6PB1 - chains A and B of the 6 polymer chains in the assembly; structure by electron microscopy, 2.80 A resolution.

# Chain A
Protein: Guanine nucleotide-binding protein G(s) subunit alpha isoforms short, Guanine nucleotide-binding protein G(i) subunit alpha-1
Organism: Homo sapiens
Reference sequence: chimeric construct of P63092, P63096: residues 1-83 from P63092 (GNAS2_HUMAN) positions 1-67 (offset varies); residues 84-205 from P63096 positions 61-182 (UniProt number = residue number - 23); residues 206-394 from P63092 (GNAS2_HUMAN) positions 206-394 (same numbers)
Sequence (378 residues; numbered 1 to 394; 16 numbers in that range are skipped by the numbering (no residue carries them; nothing is unmodelled there); the number before each row is that of its first residue):
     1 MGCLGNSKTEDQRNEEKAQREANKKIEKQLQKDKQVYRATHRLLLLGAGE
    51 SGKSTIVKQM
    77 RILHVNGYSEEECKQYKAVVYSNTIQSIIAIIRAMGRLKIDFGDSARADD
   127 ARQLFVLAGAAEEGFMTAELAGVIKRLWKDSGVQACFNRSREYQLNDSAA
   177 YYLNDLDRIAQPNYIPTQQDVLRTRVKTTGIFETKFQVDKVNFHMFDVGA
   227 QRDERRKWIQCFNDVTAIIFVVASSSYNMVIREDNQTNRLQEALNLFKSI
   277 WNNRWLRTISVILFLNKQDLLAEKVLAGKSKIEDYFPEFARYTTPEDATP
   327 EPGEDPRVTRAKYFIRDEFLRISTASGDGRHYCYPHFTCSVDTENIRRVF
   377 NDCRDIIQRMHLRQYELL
Not modelled in the structure: 1-10, 77-204, 252-261, 304-306
Differences from the reference sequence: engineered mutation Ala226 (Gly in P63092), Ser366 (Ala in P63092)
UniProt features mapped onto this chain:
  - region: Asp196 to Thr204 (G2 motif)
  - binding site (GTP): Ser174, Leu198 to Thr204
  - binding site (Mg(2+)): Thr204
  - modified residue: Arg201 (ADP-ribosylarginine)

# Chain B
Protein: Guanine nucleotide-binding protein G(I)/G(S)/G(T) subunit beta-1
Organism: Homo sapiens
Reference sequence: P62873 (GBB1_HUMAN); numbering as in UniProt (aligned over 2-340)
Sequence (345 residues; row label = number of the first residue in the row; numbers below 1 keep their minus sign (Met-4 is residue -4)):
    -4 MGSLLQSELDQLRQEAEQLKNQIRDARKACADATLSQITNNIDPVGRIQM
    46 RTRRTLRGHLAKIYAMHWGTDSRLLVSASQDGKLIIWDSYTTNKVHAIPL
    96 RSSWVMTCAYAPSGNYVACGGLDNICSIYNLKTREGNVRVSRELAGHTGY
   146 LSCCRFLDDNQIVTSSGDTTCALWDIETGQQTTTFTGHTGDVMSLSLAPD
   196 TRLFVSGACDASAKLWDVREGMCRQTFTGHESDINAICFFPNGNAFATGS
   246 DDATCRLFDLRADQELMTYSHDNIICGITSVSFSKSGRLLLAGYDDFNCN
   296 VWDALKADRAGVLAGHDNRVSCLGVTDDGMAVATGSWDSFLKIWN
Not modelled in the structure: -4 to 2
Differences from the reference sequence: initiating methionine (-4); expression tag (-3 to 1)
UniProt features mapped onto this chain:
  - modified residue: Ser2 (N-acetylserine), His266 (Phosphohistidine)
  - natural variant: Leu30 (L30F: In MRD42; uncertain significance), Arg52 (R52G: In MRD42), Gly64 (G64V: In MRD42), Asp76 (D76E: In MRD42; D76G: In MRD42), Gly77 (G77S: In MRD42), Lys78 (K78R: In MRD42), Ile80 (I80N: In MRD42; I80T: In MRD42), His91 (H91R: In MRD42; uncertain significance), Ala92 (A92T: In MRD42), Pro94 (P94S: In MRD42), Leu95 (L95P: In MRD42), Arg96 (R96L: In MRD42), 5 further natural variant entries in UniProt

# Interface between chain A and chain B
Residue-residue contacts (53):
  Gln19(A) with Arg68(B)
  Asn23(A) with Thr87(B); Asn88(B); Lys89(B)
  Ile26(A) with Lys89(B); Val90(B); Ala92(B), hydrophobic
  Glu27(A) with Lys89(B), salt bridge
  Leu30(A) with Gly53(B); Lys78(B); Lys89(B)
  Asp33(A) with Lys78(B), salt bridge
  Lys34(A) with Leu55(B)
  Tyr37(A) with Ala56(B); Asp76(B)
  Arg38(A) with Leu55(B)
  Thr205(A) with Asp118(B); Asn119(B)
  Gly206(A) with Leu117(B); Asp118(B); Asn119(B)
  Ile207(A) with Leu117(B)
  Phe222(A) with Trp99(B), hydrophobic
  Ala226(A) with Asn119(B), hydrogen bond (backbone-side chain); Thr143(B)
  Gln227(A) with Leu117(B); Asn119(B), hydrogen bond; Tyr145(B), hydrogen bond (side chain-backbone)
  Arg228(A) with Gly162(B); Asp163(B); Asp186(B), salt bridge
  Glu230(A) with Asp186(B)
  Arg232(A) with Cys204(B), hydrogen bond (side chain-backbone); Asp228(B), salt bridge
  Lys233(A) with Tyr145(B); Met188(B); Cys204(B); Asp228(B), salt bridge; Asn230(B), hydrogen bond; Asp246(B), salt bridge
  Trp234(A) with Leu117(B), hydrophobic; Tyr145(B)
  Gln236(A) with Arg314(B)
  Cys237(A) with Lys57(B), hydrogen bond (backbone-side chain); Trp99(B), hydrogen bond (backbone-side chain)
  Phe238(A) with Trp99(B), hydrophobic; Leu117(B), hydrophobic
  Asn239(A) with Lys57(B), hydrogen bond; Trp332(B)
  Asp240(A) with Lys57(B), salt bridge
  Arg280(A) with Cys271(B); Asp290(B)
  Trp281(A) with Arg314(B)
Interface residues without a listed pair, chain A (28 interface residues in all): Glu16
Interface residues without a listed pair, chain B (40 interface residues in all): Gln75, Ile80, Asp83, Thr86, His91, Met101, Gly144, Thr164, Thr184, Asn313

# Summary
28 residues of chain A face 40 of chain B across their interface; the contacts include 8 hydrogen bonds and 7
salt bridges. Among the polar pairs are Glu27(A)-Lys89(B), Asp33(A)-Lys78(B) and Arg228(A)-Asp186(B).
Here chain A is Guanine nucleotide-binding protein G(s) subunit alpha isoforms short, Guanine
nucleotide-binding protein G(i) subunit alpha-1 and chain B is Guanine nucleotide-binding protein
G(I)/G(S)/G(T) subunit beta-1, both from Homo sapiens. Entry 6PB1 (Cryo-EM structure of Urocortin 1-bound
Corticotropin-releasing factor 2 receptor in complex with Gs protein and Nb35) was determined by electron
microscopy together with 6PB0 from the same study.
